3THT - chain A; structure by X-ray diffraction, 3.01 A resolution.

# Chain A
Name: Alkylated DNA repair protein alkB homolog 8
Organism: Homo sapiens
Notes: EC 1.14.11.-; fragment: RRM and AlkB domains of ABH8; engineered mutation(s): A C-tag (ENLYFQGLEHHHHHH) was added
Reference sequence: Q96BT7 (ALKB8_HUMAN); residue numbers follow UniProt; this construct covers 25-355
Amino-acid sequence (345 residues; each row starts with the number of its first residue):
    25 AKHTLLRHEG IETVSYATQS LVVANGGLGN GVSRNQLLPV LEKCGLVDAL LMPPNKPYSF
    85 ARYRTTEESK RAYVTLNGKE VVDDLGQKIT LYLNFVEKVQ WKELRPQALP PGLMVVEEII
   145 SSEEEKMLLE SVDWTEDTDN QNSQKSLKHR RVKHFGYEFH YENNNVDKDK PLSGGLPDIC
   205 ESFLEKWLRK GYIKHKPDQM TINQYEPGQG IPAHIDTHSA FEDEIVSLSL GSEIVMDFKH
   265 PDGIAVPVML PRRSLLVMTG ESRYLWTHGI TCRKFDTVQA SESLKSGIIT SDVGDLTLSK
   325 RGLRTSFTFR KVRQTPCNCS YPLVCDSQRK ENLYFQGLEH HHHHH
Unresolved in the structure: 25-27, 158-173, 181-198, 364-369
Sequence notes: expression tag (356-369)
Metal / ion sites: Mn2+: His-238, Asp-240, His-292 (together with 2-oxoglutaric acid); Zn2+: His-242, Cys-341, Cys-343, Cys-349
Residues lining bound ligands: 2-oxoglutaric acid (AKG): Arg-174, Thr-225, Asn-227, Tyr-229, Ile-235, His-238, Asp-240, Ser-251, Met-260, His-292, Ile-294, Arg-328, Ser-330, Thr-332, Arg-334
Reported in the primary citation:
  - Zn2+ coordination: His-242, Cys-341, Cys-343, Cys-349
  - Mn2+ coordination: His-238, Asp-240, His-292
  - binding site for 2-oxoglutaric acid: Arg-328
  - catalytic residues: Arg-334
  - mutagenesis - C341A/C349A: decreased stability
  - mutagenesis - C341A/C349A: unchanged binding to RNA
  - conformationally variable residues (order/disorder transition, side-chain flip): Phe-299 to Lys-324, Arg-334

# Summary
Bound to chain A: 2-oxoglutaric acid. His-238, Asp-240 and His-292 coordinate Mn2+. The Zn2+ site is built by
His-242, Cys-341, Cys-343 and Cys-349. The paper reports the catalytic residue Arg-334; C341A/C349A reduce
stability.
Chain A is Alkylated DNA repair protein alkB homolog 8 (Homo sapiens); the structure, Crystal structure and
RNA binding properties of the RRM/AlkB domains in human ABH8, an enzyme catalyzing ..., was determined by
X-ray diffraction (same publication as 3THP).
